Entry 8QYV (electron microscopy, 3.50 A resolution); this record covers chains G and I of the 19 polymer chains in the assembly.

== Chain G ==
Protein: Histone H2B.1
Source organism: Saccharomyces cerevisiae S288C
Reference sequence: P02293 (H2B1_YEAST); residues 0-130 here correspond to UniProt positions 1-131 (UniProt number = residue number + 1)
Chain sequence (131 residues; numbered 0 to 130; the number before each row is that of its first residue; numbering starts at 0):
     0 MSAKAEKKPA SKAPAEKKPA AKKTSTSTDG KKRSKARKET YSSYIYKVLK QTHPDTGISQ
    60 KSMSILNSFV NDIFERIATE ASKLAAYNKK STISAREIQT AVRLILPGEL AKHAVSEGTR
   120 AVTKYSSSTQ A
Unresolved in the structure: 0-36, 91-92, 127-130
Swiss-Prot annotation at these positions:
  - modified residue: Lys6 (N6-acetyllysine), Lys7 (N6-acetyllysine), Ser10 (Phosphoserine), Lys11 (N6-acetyllysine), Lys16 (N6-acetyllysine), Lys17 (N6-acetyllysine), Lys21 (N6-acetyllysine), Lys22 (N6-acetyllysine), Lys34 (N6-succinyllysine), Lys37 (N6,N6-dimethyllysine), Lys46 (N6-succinyllysine)
  - cross-link (Glycyl lysine isopeptide (Lys-Gly)): Lys6 (interchain with G-Cter in SUMO), Lys7 (interchain with G-Cter in SUMO), Lys16 (interchain with G-Cter in SUMO), Lys17 (interchain with G-Cter in SUMO), Lys123 (interchain with G-Cter in ubiquitin)

== Chain I ==
Molecule: 118-nt DNA strand
Sequence (118 nucleotides; each row starts with the number of its first residue; numbers below 1 keep their minus sign (DC-75 is residue -75)):
   -75 CCCTGGAGAA TCCCGGTGCC GAGGCCGCTC AATTGGTCGT AGACAGCTCT AGCACCGCTT
   -15 AAACGCACGT ACGCGCTGTC CCCCGCGTTT TAACCGCCAA GGGGATTACT CCCTAGTC

== Chain G / chain I interface ==
Residue-residue contacts (8; chain G residue first):
  Tyr45(G) with DG-53(I), hydrogen bond to the phosphate; DG-52(I), phosphate contact
  Ile57(G) with DA-54(I), phosphate contact; DG-53(I), phosphate contact
  Gln59(G) with DA-54(I), phosphate contact
  Lys89(G) with DG-34(I), phosphate contact
  Ser90(G) with DA-35(I), sugar contact; DG-34(I), hydrogen bond to the phosphate
Also at the interface, not in a pair above, chain G (6 interface residues in all): Gly56

== In short ==
The interface between chain G and chain I involves 6 residues on one side and 5 on the other; the contacts
include 2 hydrogen bonds. Among the polar pairs are Tyr45(G)-DG-53(I) and Ser90(G)-DG-34(I).
Here chain G is Histone H2B.1 (Saccharomyces cerevisiae S288C) and chain I is a 118-nt DNA strand. Entry 8QYV
(SWR1-hexasome complex) was determined by electron microscopy together with 8QZ0 and 9FBW from the same study.
